8BW1 - chains L and M of the 32 polymer chains in the assembly; structure by X-ray diffraction, 3.25 A resolution.

[Chain L]
Protein: Proteasome subunit beta type-6
Organism: Saccharomyces cerevisiae
UniProtKB: P23724 (PSB6_YEAST); residues 1-222 here correspond to UniProt positions 20-241 (UniProt number = residue number + 19)
Amino-acid sequence (222 residues; row label = number of the first residue in the row):
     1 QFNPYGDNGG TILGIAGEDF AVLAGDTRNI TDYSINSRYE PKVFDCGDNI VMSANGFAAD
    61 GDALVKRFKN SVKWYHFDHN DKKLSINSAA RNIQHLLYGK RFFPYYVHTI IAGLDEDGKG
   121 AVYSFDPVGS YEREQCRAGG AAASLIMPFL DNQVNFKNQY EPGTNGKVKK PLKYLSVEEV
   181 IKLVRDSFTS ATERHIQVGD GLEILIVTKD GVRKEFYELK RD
Ion coordination: Mg2+: Asp222 (shared with 2 residues of chain V)

[Chain M]
Protein: Proteasome subunit beta type-7
Organism: Saccharomyces cerevisiae
UniProtKB: P30657 (PSB7_YEAST); residues -12 to 233 here correspond to UniProt positions 21-266 (UniProt number = residue number + 33)
Amino-acid sequence (246 residues; row label = number of the first residue in the row; numbers below 1 keep their minus sign (Thr-12 is residue -12)):
   -12 TQIANAGASP MVNTQQPIVT GTSVISMKYD NGVIIAADNL GSYGSLLRFN GVERLIPVGD
    48 NTVVGISGDI SDMQHIERLL KDLVTENAYD NPLADAEEAL EPSYIFEYLA TVMYQRRSKM
   108 NPLWNAIIVA GVQSNGDQFL RYVNLLGVTY SSPTLATGFG AHMANPLLRK VVDRESDIPK
   168 TTVQVAEEAI VNAMRVLYYR DARSSRNFSL AIIDKNTGLT FKKNLQVENM KWDFAKDIKG
   228 YGTQKI
Not modelled in the structure: -12 to 0, 231-233

[Interface between chain L and chain M]
Contacting residue pairs (37; chain L residue first):
  Gln1(L) with Thr1(M), hydrogen bond
  Phe2(L) with Thr1(M); Arg104(M); Met107(M); Pro109(M), hydrophobic; Leu132(M), hydrophobic; Leu133(M), hydrophobic
  Asn3(L) with Leu133(M)
  Pro4(L) with Arg104(M), hydrogen bond (backbone-side chain); Met107(M), hydrophobic; Leu133(M)
  Asn8(L) with Val135(M)
  Ser34(L) with His149(M), hydrogen bond
  Ile35(L) with Arg156(M), hydrogen bond (backbone-side chain)
  Asn36(L) with Tyr137(M); Ser139(M); Arg156(M)
  Ser37(L) with Ser138(M), hydrogen bond (side chain-backbone)
  Glu40(L) with Arg128(M), salt bridge; Tyr137(M); Ser138(M), hydrogen bond (side chain-backbone)
  Phe57(L) with Arg104(M); Leu133(M); Val135(M), hydrophobic
  Ala59(L) with Tyr101(M); Leu133(M); Gly134(M); Val135(M)
  Asp60(L) with Tyr101(M), hydrogen bond; Arg104(M), salt bridge
  Asp62(L) with Thr136(M)
  Ala63(L) with Tyr101(M)
  Lys66(L) with Glu94(M), salt bridge
  Phe103(L) with Ser105(M)
  Glu218(L) with Arg161(M), salt bridge
  Arg221(L) with Asp160(M), salt bridge; Arg161(M)
Interface residues without a listed pair, chain L (24 interface residues in all): Tyr5, Asn29, Tyr39, Lys100, Tyr105
Interface residues without a listed pair, chain M (22 interface residues in all): Trp111, Leu142

[Summary]
24 residues of chain L face 22 of chain M across their interface; the contacts include 7 hydrogen bonds and 5
salt bridges. Polar pairs include Glu40(L)-Arg128(M), Asp60(L)-Arg104(M) and Lys66(L)-Glu94(M).
Here chain L is Proteasome subunit beta type-6 and chain M is Proteasome subunit beta type-7, both from
Saccharomyces cerevisiae. Entry 8BW1 (Yeast 20S proteasome in complex with an engineered fellutamide
derivative (C14QAL)) was determined by X-ray diffraction.
